Entry 8ABI (electron microscopy, 3.00 A resolution); this record covers chains F and D of the 20 polymer chains in the assembly.

Chain F:
Molecule: YALI0F24673p
Organism: Yarrowia lipolytica
UniProtKB: Q6C0H4 (Q6C0H4_YARLI); residues 11-147 here correspond to UniProt positions 1-137 (UniProt number = residue number - 10)
Sequence (137 residues; row label = number of the first residue in the row):
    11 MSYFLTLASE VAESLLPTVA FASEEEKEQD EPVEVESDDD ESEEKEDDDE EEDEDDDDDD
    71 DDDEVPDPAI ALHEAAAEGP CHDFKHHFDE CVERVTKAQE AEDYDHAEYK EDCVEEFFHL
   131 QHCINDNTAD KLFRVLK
Unresolved in the structure: 11-75, 147
Disulfide bonds: Cys91-Cys133, Cys101-Cys123

Chain D:
Molecule: YALI0A17468p
Organism: Yarrowia lipolytica
UniProtKB: Q6CGP7 (Q6CGP7_YARLI); numbering as in UniProt (aligned over 1-330)
Sequence (330 residues; numbered 1 to 330; the number before each row is that of its first residue):
     1 MRRRRIGVWP ENRRVSRLWV SLSPRSCVTC PVPTNQNPPI NNHHTPILTQ MFKAIPLRQA
    61 LLGISSAVCA GATTTYYYTT KAEAMTAAEH GLHPAEYPWP QNGMLSTFDH ASLRRGYQVY
   121 KEVCAACHSL DRIAWRNLVG VTHTTDEAKA FAEELEYDDE PDDEGNPRKR PGKLADYIPG
   181 PYPNEQAARA ANQGALPPDL SLIAKARHGG ADYIFALLTG YPDEPPAGVV LAPGMNYNPY
   241 FPGGGIGMAR TLFDGVVEYE DGTPATTSQM AKDVAAFLTW AAEPEHDERK KLGLKAIIVI
   301 SAMLGLSVYI KKFKWSPIKN RKFIYNPPKN
Unresolved in the structure: 1-84, 329-330

Chain F / chain D interface:
Contacting residue pairs (34):
  Pro76(F) with Thr266(D)
  Asp77(F) with Asp254(D); Thr266(D), hydrogen bond; Thr267(D), hydrogen bond (side chain-backbone); Ser268(D), hydrogen bond (side chain-backbone)
  Pro78(F) with Thr266(D)
  Ala79(F) with Ser268(D)
  Val105(F) with Ala227(D)
  Glu121(F) with Gly228(D)
  Asp122(F) with Ala227(D); Gly228(D)
  Cys123(F) with Ala227(D), hydrogen bond (backbone-backbone)
  Val124(F) with Ala88(D), hydrophobic; Val229(D), hydrophobic
  Phe127(F) with Pro222(D), hydrophobic; Pro226(D), hydrophobic; Pro239(D), hydrophobic
  Phe128(F) with Ala87(D); Leu92(D); Tyr237(D); Pro239(D), hydrophobic
  Gln131(F) with Leu92(D)
  His132(F) with His93(D)
  Asn135(F) with Ala95(D); Tyr240(D), hydrogen bond
  Asp140(F) with Pro98(D)
  Leu142(F) with Phe215(D), hydrophobic
  Phe143(F) with Tyr97(D), hydrophobic; Pro98(D); Trp99(D), hydrophobic; Phe215(D), hydrophobic; Lys272(D)
  Leu146(F) with Gln269(D); Lys272(D)
Other interface residues (no listed pair), chain F (22 interface residues in all): Phe98, Val102, Gln109, Ala139
Other interface residues (no listed pair), chain D (25 interface residues in all): Gly91, Glu96

Summary:
22 residues of chain F and 25 residues of chain D are in contact; the contacts include 5 hydrogen bonds. Polar
pairs include Asp77(F)-Thr266(D), Asp77(F)-Thr267(D) and Asp77(F)-Ser268(D).
Here chain F is YALI0F24673p and chain D is YALI0A17468p, both from Yarrowia lipolytica. Entry 8ABI (Complex
III2 from Yarrowia lipolytica,antimycin A bound, int-position) was determined by electron microscopy together
with 8AB6, 8AB7, 8AB8, 8AB9, 8ABA, 8ABB and 11 further entries from the same study.
